PDB entry 7YEZ | electron microscopy, 3.40 A resolution | chains R and U of the 22 polymer chains in the assembly

Chain R:
Protein: RNA-directed RNA polymerase
From: Mammalian orthoreovirus 3
Notes: EC 2.7.7.48
UniProt: C9E870 (C9E870_9REOV); numbering as in UniProt (aligned over 1-1267)
Sequence (1267 residues; numbered 1 to 1267; the number before each row is that of its first residue):
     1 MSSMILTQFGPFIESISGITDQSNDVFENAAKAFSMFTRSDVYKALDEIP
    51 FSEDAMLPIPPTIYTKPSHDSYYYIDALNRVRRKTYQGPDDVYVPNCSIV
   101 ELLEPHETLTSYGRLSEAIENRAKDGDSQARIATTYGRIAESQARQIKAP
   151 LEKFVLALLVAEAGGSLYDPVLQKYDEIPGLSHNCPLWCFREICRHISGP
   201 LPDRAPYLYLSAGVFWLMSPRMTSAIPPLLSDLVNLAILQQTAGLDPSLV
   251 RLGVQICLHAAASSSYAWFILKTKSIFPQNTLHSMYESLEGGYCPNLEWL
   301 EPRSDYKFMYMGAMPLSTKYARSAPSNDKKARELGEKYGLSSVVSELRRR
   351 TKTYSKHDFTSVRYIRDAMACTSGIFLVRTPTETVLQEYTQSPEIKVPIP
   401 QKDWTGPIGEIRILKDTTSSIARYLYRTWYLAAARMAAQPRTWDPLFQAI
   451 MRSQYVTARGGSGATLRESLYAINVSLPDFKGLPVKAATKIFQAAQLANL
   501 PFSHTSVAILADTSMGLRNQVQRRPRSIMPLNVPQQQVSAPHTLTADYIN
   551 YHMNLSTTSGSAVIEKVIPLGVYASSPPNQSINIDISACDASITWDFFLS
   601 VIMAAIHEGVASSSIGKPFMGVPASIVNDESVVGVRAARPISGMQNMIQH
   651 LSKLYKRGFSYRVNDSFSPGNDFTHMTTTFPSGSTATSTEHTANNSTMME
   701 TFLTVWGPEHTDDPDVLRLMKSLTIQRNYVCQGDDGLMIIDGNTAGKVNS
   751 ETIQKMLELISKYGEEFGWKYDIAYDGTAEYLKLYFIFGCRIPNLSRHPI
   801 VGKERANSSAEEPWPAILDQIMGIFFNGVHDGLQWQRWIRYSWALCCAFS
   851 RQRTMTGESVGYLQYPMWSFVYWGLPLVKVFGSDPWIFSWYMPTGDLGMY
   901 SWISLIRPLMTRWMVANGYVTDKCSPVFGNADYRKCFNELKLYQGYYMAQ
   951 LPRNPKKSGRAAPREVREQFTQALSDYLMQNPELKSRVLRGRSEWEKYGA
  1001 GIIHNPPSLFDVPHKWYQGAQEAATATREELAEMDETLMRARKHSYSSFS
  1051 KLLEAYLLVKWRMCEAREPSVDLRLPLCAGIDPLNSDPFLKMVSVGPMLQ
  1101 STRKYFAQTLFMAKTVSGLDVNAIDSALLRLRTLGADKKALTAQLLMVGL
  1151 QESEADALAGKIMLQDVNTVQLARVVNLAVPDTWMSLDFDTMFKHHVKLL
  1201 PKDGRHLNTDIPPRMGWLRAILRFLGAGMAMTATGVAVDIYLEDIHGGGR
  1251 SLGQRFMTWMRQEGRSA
Not modelled in the structure: 1-2, 559-566, 1264-1267

Chain U:
Protein: Mu-2 protein
From: Mammalian orthoreovirus 3
UniProt: C9E872 (C9E872_9VIRU); residue numbers follow UniProt; this construct covers 1-736
Sequence (736 residues; each row starts with the number of its first residue):
     1 MAYIAVPAVVDSRSSEAIGLLESFGVDAGSDANDVSYQDHDYVVDQLQYM
    51 LDGYEAGDVIDALVYRNWLHHSVYCLLPPKSQLLEYWKSNPSVIPDNVDR
   101 RLRKRLMLKKDLRKDDEYNQLARAFKISDVYAPLISSTTSPMTMIQNLNQ
   151 GEIVYTTTDRVIGARVLLYAPRKYYASTLSFTMTRCVLPFGKEVSRVPHS
   201 RFNVGTFPSIATPKCSVMSGVDIESIPNEFIKLFYQRVKSIHANILNDIS
   251 PQIVSDMINRKRLRVHTPSNRRAAQLMHLPYHVKRGASHVDVYRVDVVNV
   301 LFEVVDVADGLRSVSRKLIMHTVPVCILELLGIEIADYCIRQEDGMFTDW
   351 FLLLTMLSDGLTDRRTHCQYLINPSSMPPDVILNISITGFINRHTIDVMP
   401 DVYDFIKPIGAVLPKGSFKSTIMRVLDSISVLGVKIMPRAHVVDSDEVGE
   451 QMEPTFEHAVMEIYKGIAGVDSLDDLTKWVLNSDLVPHDDRLGQLFQAFL
   501 PLAKDLLAPMARQFYDNSMSEGRLLTFAHADSELLNANYFGHLLRLKIPY
   551 ITEVNLMIRKNREGGELFQLVLSYLYKMYATSAQPKWFGSLLRLLICPWL
   601 HMEKLIGEADPASTSAEIGWHVPREQLMQDGWCGCEDGFIPYVSIRAPRL
   651 VIEELMEKNWGQYHAQVIVTDQLVVGEPRRVSAKAVIKGNHLPVKLISRF
   701 ACFTLTSKYEMRLPCGHSTGRGAAYNARLAFRSDLA
Not modelled in the structure: 1, 179-195, 260-288, 628-636, 712-721, 735-736

Chain R / chain U interface:
Contacting residue pairs (66):
  Ala77(R) - Asn517(U)
  Leu78(R) - Asp516(U)
  Leu78(R) - Ser520(U)
  Leu78(R) - Val686(U)  hydrophobic
  Asn79(R) - Gln666(U)  hydrogen bond
  Tyr389(R) - Asn538(U)
  Thr390(R) - Arg512(U)
  Thr390(R) - Asn538(U)
  Ser392(R) - Lys504(U)
  Ser392(R) - Asn536(U)
  Pro393(R) - Lys504(U)
  Glu394(R) - Leu500(U)
  Glu394(R) - Lys504(U)
  Ile395(R) - Phe496(U)
  Ile395(R) - Leu500(U)
  Lys396(R) - Phe496(U)
  Lys396(R) - Gln497(U)
  Lys396(R) - Leu500(U)
  Lys396(R) - Pro501(U)
  Val397(R) - Gln497(U)
  Pro398(R) - Phe496(U)
  Gln401(R) - Ala580(U)
  Gln401(R) - Thr581(U)  hydrogen bond (side chain-backbone)
  Gln401(R) - Ser582(U)  hydrogen bond
  Trp404(R) - Ser582(U)  hydrogen bond
  Pro407(R) - Gln584(U)
  Gly409(R) - Gln584(U)
  Glu410(R) - Gln584(U)
  Arg412(R) - Ser582(U)
  Ala472(R) - Lys695(U)
  Asn474(R) - Lys695(U)
  Val507(R) - Asp404(U)
  Trp595(R) - Thr581(U)
  Trp595(R) - Ser582(U)
  Trp595(R) - Ala583(U)  hydrophobic
  Asp596(R) - Thr581(U)
  Gly616(R) - Tyr54(U)
  Gly616(R) - Glu55(U)
  Pro618(R) - Leu51(U)
  Pro618(R) - Asp52(U)
  Pro623(R) - Gln48(U)
  Pro623(R) - Leu51(U)  hydrophobic
  Ala624(R) - Leu51(U)
  Ser625(R) - Glu229(U)
  Ser625(R) - Leu233(U)
  Ile626(R) - Glu229(U)  hydrogen bond (backbone-side chain)
  Ile626(R) - Leu233(U)  hydrophobic
  Asn628(R) - Glu224(U)
  Gly634(R) - Thr366(U)
  Gly634(R) - His367(U)
  Arg636(R) - Glu224(U)  salt bridge
  Ala637(R) - Glu224(U)
  Ala638(R) - Glu224(U)
  Ala638(R) - Lys232(U)
  Ala638(R) - Gln236(U)
  Lys656(R) - Ala583(U)
  Lys656(R) - Gln584(U)
  Arg657(R) - Gly541(U)  hydrogen bond (side chain-backbone)
  Arg657(R) - His542(U)
  Arg657(R) - Leu543(U)
  Asp672(R) - Lys688(U)  hydrogen bond (backbone-side chain)
  Thr674(R) - Phe540(U)
  His675(R) - Asn538(U)
  Met676(R) - Asn538(U)  hydrogen bond (backbone-side chain)
  Met676(R) - Tyr539(U)
  Met676(R) - Phe540(U)  hydrophobic
Interface residues without a listed pair, chain R (51 interface residues in all): Asn499, Ser503, Ile615, Glu630, Val633, Pro640, Gly670, Asn671, Thr677, Thr678, Asp976
Interface residues without a listed pair, chain U (50 interface residues in all): Gly53, Ser177, Phe230, Gln369, Phe405, Met519, Leu535, Arg545, Lys577, Met578, Ile687, His691

In short:
Chain R and chain U form an interface of 51 and 50 residues respectively; the contacts include 8 hydrogen
bonds and 1 salt bridge. Among the polar pairs are Arg636(R)-Glu224(U), Asn79(R)-Gln666(U) and
Gln401(R)-Thr581(U).
Here chain R is RNA-directed RNA polymerase and chain U is Mu-2 protein, both from Mammalian orthoreovirus 3.
Entry 7YEZ (In situ structure of polymerase complex of mammalian reovirus in the reloaded state) was
determined by electron microscopy (same publication as 7YED, 7YEV, 7YF0 and 7YFE).
